PDB entry 1R4M | X-ray diffraction, 3.00 A resolution | chains A and B of the 3 polymer chains in the assembly

[Chain A]
Name: amyloid beta precursor protein-binding protein 1
Organism: Homo sapiens
Reference sequence: Q13564 (ULA1_HUMAN); numbering as in UniProt; present here: 1-253, 259-534
Sequence (529 residues; numbered 1 to 534; 5 numbers in that range are skipped by the numbering (no residue carries them; nothing is unmodelled there); the number before each row is that of its first residue):
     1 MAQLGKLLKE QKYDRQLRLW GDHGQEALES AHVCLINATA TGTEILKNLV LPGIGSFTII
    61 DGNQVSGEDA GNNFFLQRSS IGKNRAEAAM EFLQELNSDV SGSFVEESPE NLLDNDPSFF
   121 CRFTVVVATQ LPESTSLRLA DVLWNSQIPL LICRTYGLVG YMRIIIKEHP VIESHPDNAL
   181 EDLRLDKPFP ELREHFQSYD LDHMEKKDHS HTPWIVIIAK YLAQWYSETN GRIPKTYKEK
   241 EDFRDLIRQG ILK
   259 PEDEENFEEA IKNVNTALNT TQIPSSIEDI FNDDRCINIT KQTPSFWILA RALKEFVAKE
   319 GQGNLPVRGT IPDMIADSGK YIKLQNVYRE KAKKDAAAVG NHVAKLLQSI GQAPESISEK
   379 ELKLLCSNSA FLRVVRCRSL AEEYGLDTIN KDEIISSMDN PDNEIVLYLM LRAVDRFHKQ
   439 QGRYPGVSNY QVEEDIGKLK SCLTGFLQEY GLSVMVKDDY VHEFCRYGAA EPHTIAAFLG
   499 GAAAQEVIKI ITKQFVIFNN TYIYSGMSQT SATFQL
Unresolved in the structure: 1-5, 200-207
Swiss-Prot annotation at these positions:
  - region: Asp331 to Asn344 (Interaction with UBA3)
  - site: His211 (Interaction with UBA3)
  - modified residue: Ala2 (N-acetylalanine), Lys6 (N6-acetyllysine), Lys341 (N6-acetyllysine)
  - natural variant: Leu49 (L49F: In NEDFIH; uncertain significance), Arg85 (R85Q: In NEDFIH; uncertain significance), Cys294 (C294W: In NEDFIH; uncertain significance), Arg430 (R430Q: In NEDFIH; uncertain significance)
  - mutagenesis: Asp331 (D331A: Impairs the formation of the NEDD8-UBA3 thioester)
What the authors report for this chain:
  - catalytic residues: Arg15 (proposed by the authors, not directly observed)

[Chain B]
Name: ubiquitin-activating enzyme E1C
Organism: Homo sapiens
Reference sequence: Q8TBC4 (UBA3_HUMAN); the author numbering skips numbers that UniProt does not, so the offset changes along the chain: 12-396 = UniProt 33-417; 600-608 = UniProt 418-426; 693-706 = UniProt 427-440; 800-802 = UniProt 441-443; 1 more segments
Sequence (431 residues; each row starts with the number of its first residue; note: 476 numbers in that range are skipped by the numbering (no residue carries them; nothing is unmodelled there)):
    12 DWEGRWNHVK KFLERSGPFT HPDFEPSTES LQFLLDTCKV LVIGAGGLGC ELLKNLALSG
    72 FRQIHVIDMD TIDVSNLNRQ FLFRPKDIGR PKAEVAAEFL NDRVPNCNVV PHFNKIQDFN
   132 DTFYRQFHII VCGLDSIIAR RWINGMLISL LNYEDGVLDP SSIVPLIDGG TEGFKGNARV
   192 ILPGMTACIE CTLELYPPQV NFPMATIASM PRLPEHCIEY VRMLQWPKEQ PFGEGVPLDG
   252 DDPEHIQWIF QKSLERASQY NIRGVTYRLT QGVVKRIIPA VASTNAVIAA VCATEVFKIA
   312 TSAYIPLNNY LVFNDVDGLY TYTFEAERKE NCPACSQLPQ NIQFSPSAKL QEVLDYLTNS
   372 ASLQMKSPAI TATLEGKNRT LYLQS
   600 VTSIEERTR
   693 PNLSKTLKEL GLVD
   800 GQE
   899 LAVADVTTPQ TVLFKLHFTS
Unresolved in the structure: 385-388, 693-699, 899, 918
Sequence notes: engineered mutation Ala216 (Cys237 in Q8TBC4)
Disulfide bonds: Cys199-Cys343, Cys202-Cys346
Swiss-Prot annotation at these positions:
  - region: His32 to Cys49 (Interaction with UBE2M N-terminus), Arg136 to Ile140 (Interaction with UBE2M N-terminus), Pro171 to Met196 (Interaction with UBE2M N-terminus), Leu206 to Pro208 (Interaction with NEDD8), Met221 to His227 (Interaction with NAE1), Tyr271 to Arg274 (Interaction with NAE1), Ile310 to Pro317 (Interaction with UBE2M N-terminus), Tyr331 to Glu336 (Interaction with NEDD8)
  - site: Arg190 (Determines specificity for NEDD8)
What the authors report for this chain:
  - specificity-determining residues: Arg190
  - mutagenesis - R190Q: increased catalytic activity on ubiquitin
  - mutagenesis - R190Q: increased catalytic activity on NEDD8 A72R mutant
  - catalytic residues: Arg90, Lys103, Asp146 (proposed by the authors, not directly observed)

[How chain A and chain B interact]
Contacting residue pairs (162; chain A residue first):
  Glu10(A) - Arg279(B)  salt bridge
  Gln11(A) - Ser86(B)
  Lys12(A) - Val85(B)
  Lys12(A) - Asn89(B)
  Asp14(A) - Gln282(B)
  Arg15(A) - Ser86(B)  hydrogen bond
  Arg15(A) - Arg90(B)
  Arg15(A) - Ile288(B)
  Arg15(A) - Ile289(B)
  Arg15(A) - Pro290(B)
  Arg15(A) - Ala291(B)  hydrogen bond (backbone-backbone)
  Gln16(A) - Asn89(B)  hydrogen bond
  Gln16(A) - Ala291(B)
  Gln16(A) - Val292(B)
  Leu17(A) - Arg279(B)
  Arg18(A) - Arg279(B)  hydrogen bond (side chain-backbone)
  Arg18(A) - Gln282(B)
  Arg18(A) - Gly283(B)
  Arg18(A) - Ile288(B)
  Leu19(A) - Phe185(B)  hydrophobic
  Leu19(A) - Pro290(B)  hydrophobic
  Leu19(A) - Val292(B)  hydrophobic
  Asp22(A) - Arg279(B)  salt bridge
  Glu44(A) - Glu62(B)
  Glu44(A) - Lys65(B)  salt bridge
  Lys47(A) - Glu62(B)  salt bridge
  Lys47(A) - Lys65(B)
  Asn48(A) - Ala293(B)
  Asn48(A) - Ala297(B)
  Leu51(A) - Leu88(B)
  Leu51(A) - Asn89(B)
  Leu51(A) - Arg90(B)
  Leu51(A) - Phe92(B)  hydrophobic
  Leu51(A) - Ala293(B)  hydrophobic
  Gly67(A) - Trp13(B)  hydrogen bond (backbone-side chain)
  Gly67(A) - Glu14(B)
  Glu68(A) - Gly15(B)
  Glu68(A) - Asn18(B)  hydrogen bond
  Glu68(A) - His19(B)
  Ala70(A) - Trp13(B)  hydrophobic
  Gly71(A) - Trp13(B)
  Gly71(A) - Arg16(B)
  Gly71(A) - Leu69(B)
  Asn72(A) - His19(B)  hydrogen bond
  Asn72(A) - Leu69(B)
  Phe74(A) - Lys65(B)
  Phe74(A) - Leu69(B)
  Phe74(A) - Phe92(B)  hydrophobic
  Phe74(A) - Leu93(B)  hydrophobic
  Phe74(A) - Phe110(B)  hydrophobic
  Phe74(A) - Arg114(B)  hydrogen bond (backbone-side chain)
  Phe74(A) - Val115(B)  hydrophobic
  Gln77(A) - Asp113(B)
  Gln77(A) - Arg114(B)
  Arg78(A) - Asp12(B)  salt bridge
  Arg78(A) - Trp13(B)
  Ile81(A) - Trp13(B)
  Phe92(A) - Arg114(B)
  Glu95(A) - Arg95(B)  salt bridge
  Leu96(A) - Phe92(B)  hydrophobic
  Leu96(A) - Arg95(B)
  Leu158(A) - Tyr315(B)  hydrophobic
  Met162(A) - Leu330(B)  hydrophobic
  His175(A) - Val327(B)
  Asp177(A) - Lys186(B)  salt bridge
  Asp177(A) - Asn325(B)
  Asp177(A) - Val327(B)
  His211(A) - Met221(B)
  Asp331(A) - Arg223(B)  salt bridge
  Asp331(A) - Leu224(B)
  Asp331(A) - His227(B)
  Met332(A) - Arg223(B)  hydrogen bond (backbone-side chain)
  Ile333(A) - Arg223(B)
  Ala334(A) - Met221(B)
  Ala334(A) - Arg223(B)  hydrogen bond (backbone-side chain)
  Ser336(A) - Met221(B)
  Ser336(A) - Pro222(B)  hydrogen bond (side chain-backbone)
  Ser336(A) - Tyr271(B)
  Tyr339(A) - Arg223(B)
  Ile340(A) - Tyr271(B)
  Ile340(A) - Asn272(B)
  Ile340(A) - Ile273(B)  hydrophobic
  Arg347(A) - Arg274(B)
  Arg391(A) - Asp328(B)  salt bridge
  Gly444(A) - Arg26(B)  hydrogen bond (backbone-side chain)
  Val445(A) - Lys22(B)
  Val445(A) - Arg26(B)  hydrogen bond (backbone-side chain)
  Ser446(A) - Arg26(B)
  Asn447(A) - Glu25(B)
  Asn447(A) - Arg26(B)
  Val450(A) - Arg26(B)
  Asp477(A) - Pro29(B)
  Asp477(A) - Phe30(B)
  Tyr478(A) - Phe30(B)  hydrophobic
  His480(A) - Pro29(B)
  Glu481(A) - Pro29(B)
  Glu481(A) - Phe30(B)
  Glu481(A) - Tyr315(B)  hydrogen bond
  Cys483(A) - Arg26(B)  hydrogen bond (backbone-side chain)
  Arg484(A) - Lys22(B)
  Arg484(A) - Phe23(B)  hydrogen bond (side chain-backbone)
  Arg484(A) - Arg26(B)  hydrogen bond (backbone-side chain)
  Arg484(A) - Ser27(B)
  Arg484(A) - Phe35(B)
  Arg484(A) - Ala314(B)  hydrogen bond (side chain-backbone)
  Arg484(A) - Tyr315(B)  hydrogen bond
  Tyr485(A) - Lys22(B)
  Tyr485(A) - Phe23(B)  hydrophobic
  Tyr485(A) - Tyr315(B)
  Gly486(A) - Lys22(B)
  Gly486(A) - Arg26(B)
  Ala488(A) - His19(B)
  Ala488(A) - Lys22(B)
  Glu489(A) - His19(B)
  Pro490(A) - Phe23(B)  hydrophobic
  His491(A) - Lys65(B)  hydrogen bond
  His491(A) - Asn66(B)
  His491(A) - Leu69(B)
  Thr492(A) - Asn66(B)
  Thr492(A) - Ser70(B)
  Thr492(A) - Ala301(B)
  Thr492(A) - Ala304(B)
  Thr492(A) - Thr305(B)  hydrogen bond
  Ala495(A) - Asn66(B)
  Phe496(A) - Val298(B)  hydrophobic
  Phe496(A) - Ala301(B)
  Phe496(A) - Val302(B)  hydrophobic
  Gly499(A) - Ser294(B)
  Gly499(A) - Ala297(B)
  Gly499(A) - Val298(B)
  Ala500(A) - Val298(B)
  Gln503(A) - Phe185(B)
  Gln503(A) - Ser294(B)
  Gln503(A) - Asp326(B)
  Glu504(A) - Asp326(B)
  Glu504(A) - Gly329(B)
  Glu504(A) - Leu330(B)
  Lys507(A) - Asp326(B)  hydrogen bond (side chain-backbone)
  Lys507(A) - Gly329(B)  hydrogen bond (side chain-backbone)
  Phe513(A) - Phe185(B)  hydrophobic
  Phe513(A) - Val327(B)
  Val514(A) - Val327(B)  hydrogen bond (backbone-backbone)
  Val514(A) - Asp328(B)
  Val514(A) - Gly329(B)  hydrogen bond (backbone-backbone)
  Ile515(A) - Gly329(B)
  Phe516(A) - Gly329(B)
  Tyr520(A) - Leu330(B)  hydrophobic
  Tyr520(A) - Thr332(B)
  Gly524(A) - Lys309(B)  hydrogen bond (backbone-side chain)
  Met525(A) - Phe30(B)  hydrophobic
  Met525(A) - Lys309(B)  hydrogen bond (backbone-side chain)
  Met525(A) - Tyr315(B)  hydrophobic
  Met525(A) - Ile316(B)
  Gln527(A) - Val302(B)
  Gln527(A) - Thr305(B)
  Gln527(A) - Glu306(B)  hydrogen bond
  Gln527(A) - Leu318(B)
  Gln527(A) - Leu322(B)
  Gln527(A) - Thr334(B)  hydrogen bond (backbone-side chain)
  Thr528(A) - Thr334(B)
  Ser529(A) - Thr332(B)  hydrogen bond
  Thr531(A) - Leu330(B)  hydrogen bond (side chain-backbone)
Interface residues without a listed pair, chain A (86 interface residues in all): Tyr13, Trp20, Pro52, Asn73, Phe75, Gly157, Asp335, Ile493, Tyr522, Ser526
Interface residues without a listed pair, chain B (78 interface residues in all): Gly28, Leu111, Gly184, Lys286

[In short]
Chain A and chain B form an interface of 86 and 78 residues respectively; the contacts include 31 hydrogen
bonds and 9 salt bridges. Polar contacts include Glu10(A)-Arg279(B), Asp22(A)-Arg279(B) and Glu44(A)-Lys65(B).
The paper reports catalytic residues Arg15(A) and Arg90(B) among others; R190Q of chain B increases catalytic
activity on ubiquitin.
Here chain A is amyloid beta precursor protein-binding protein 1 and chain B is ubiquitin-activating enzyme
E1C, both from Homo sapiens. Entry 1R4M (APPBP1-UBA3-NEDD8, an E1-ubiquitin-like protein complex) was
determined by X-ray diffraction together with 1R4N from the same study.
